PDB entry 7RZU | electron microscopy, 2.30 A resolution | chains A and F of the 6 polymer chains in the assembly

Chain A:
Name: SARS-CoV-2 HR1 A942S linked to a scaffold, Spike protein S2'
From: Nostoc punctiforme (strain ATCC 29133 / PCC 73102)
Reference sequence: chimeric construct of B2J981, P0DTC2: residues 742-915 from B2J981 (B2J981_NOSP7) positions 5-178 (UniProt number = residue number - 737); residues 917-988 from P0DTC2 (SPIKE_SARS2) positions 917-988 (same numbers)
Chain sequence (257 residues; each row starts with the number of its first residue):
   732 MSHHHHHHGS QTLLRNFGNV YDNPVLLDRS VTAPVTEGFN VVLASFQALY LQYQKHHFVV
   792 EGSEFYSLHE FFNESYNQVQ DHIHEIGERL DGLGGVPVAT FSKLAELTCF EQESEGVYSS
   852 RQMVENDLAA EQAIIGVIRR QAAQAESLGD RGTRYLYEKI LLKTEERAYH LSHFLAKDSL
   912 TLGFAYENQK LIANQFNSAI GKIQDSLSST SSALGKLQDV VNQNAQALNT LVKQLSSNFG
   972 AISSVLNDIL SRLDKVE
Not modelled in the structure: 732-917
Differences from the reference sequence: initiating methionine (732); expression tag (733-741); linker (916); engineered mutation S942 (Ala in P0DTC2)

Chain F:
Name: Spike protein S2'
From: Severe acute respiratory syndrome coronavirus 2
Reference sequence: P0DTC2 (SPIKE_SARS2); numbering as in UniProt (aligned over 1162-1201)
Chain sequence (41 residues; numbered 1161 to 1201; the number before each row is that of its first residue):
  1161 GPDVDLGDIS GINASVVNIQ KEIDRLNEVA KNLNESLIDL Q
Not modelled in the structure: 1161-1163, 1201
Differences from the reference sequence: expression tag (1161)

How chain A and chain F interact:
Contacting residue pairs (44; chain A residue first):
  N919(A) - L1200(F)
  L922(A) - D1199(F)
  I923(A) - I1198(F)  hydrophobic
  Q926(A) - E1195(F)  hydrogen bond (side chain-backbone)
  Q926(A) - S1196(F)  hydrogen bond (side chain-backbone)
  Q926(A) - L1197(F)  hydrogen bond (side chain-backbone)
  Q926(A) - I1198(F)
  S929(A) - S1196(F)  hydrogen bond
  A930(A) - L1193(F)  hydrophobic
  A930(A) - S1196(F)
  K933(A) - V1189(F)
  K933(A) - N1192(F)  hydrogen bond (side chain-backbone)
  K933(A) - L1193(F)
  K933(A) - E1195(F)
  K933(A) - S1196(F)  hydrogen bond
  D936(A) - R1185(F)  salt bridge
  S937(A) - L1186(F)
  S940(A) - E1182(F)
  S940(A) - R1185(F)
  T941(A) - L1186(F)
  S943(A) - E1182(F)  hydrogen bond
  A944(A) - I1179(F)  hydrophobic
  A944(A) - E1182(F)
  K947(A) - I1179(F)
  K947(A) - E1182(F)  salt bridge
  L948(A) - V1177(F)  hydrophobic
  L948(A) - I1179(F)  hydrophobic
  V951(A) - S1175(F)
  V951(A) - V1176(F)
  V951(A) - V1177(F)  hydrophobic
  Q954(A) - S1175(F)  hydrogen bond
  N955(A) - A1174(F)
  N955(A) - S1175(F)  hydrogen bond (side chain-backbone)
  A958(A) - I1172(F)
  A958(A) - N1173(F)
  L962(A) - I1172(F)  hydrophobic
  Q965(A) - G1167(F)
  Q965(A) - D1168(F)  hydrogen bond (side chain-backbone)
  Q965(A) - I1169(F)
  Q965(A) - I1172(F)
  N969(A) - L1166(F)
  N969(A) - G1167(F)
  I973(A) - L1166(F)  hydrophobic
  V976(A) - V1164(F)  hydrophobic
Interface residues without a listed pair, chain A (26 interface residues in all): I934, T961
Interface residues without a listed pair, chain F (25 interface residues in all): N1178

Summary:
The interface between chain A and chain F involves 26 residues on one side and 25 on the other; the contacts
include 10 hydrogen bonds and 2 salt bridges. Polar contacts include D936(A)-R1185(F), K947(A)-E1182(F) and
Q926(A)-E1195(F).
Here chain A is SARS-CoV-2 HR1 A942S linked to a scaffold, Spike protein S2' (Nostoc punctiforme (strain ATCC
29133 / PCC 73102)) and chain F is Spike protein S2' (Severe acute respiratory syndrome coronavirus 2). Entry
7RZU (Cryo-EM structure of the SARS-CoV-2 HR1HR2 fusion core complex with A942S mutation) was determined by
electron microscopy (same publication as 7RZQ, 7RZR, 7RZS, 7RZT and 7RZV).
